Entry 5GXQ (X-ray diffraction, 2.85 A resolution); this record covers chains H and J of the 10 polymer chains in the assembly.

== Chain H ==
Name: Histone H2B type 1-J
From: Homo sapiens
UniProtKB: P06899 (H2B1J_HUMAN); residues 0-125 here correspond to UniProt positions 1-126 (UniProt number = residue number + 1)
Sequence (129 residues; each row starts with the number of its first residue; numbers below 1 keep their minus sign (Gly-3 is residue -3)):
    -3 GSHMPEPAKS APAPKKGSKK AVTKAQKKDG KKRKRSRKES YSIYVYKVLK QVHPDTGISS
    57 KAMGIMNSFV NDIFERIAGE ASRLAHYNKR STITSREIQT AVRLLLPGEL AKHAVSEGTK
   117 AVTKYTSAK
Unresolved in the structure: -3 to 32, 125
Differences from the reference sequence: expression tag (-3 to -1)
Swiss-Prot annotation at these positions:
  - modified residue: Pro1 (N-acetylproline), Glu2 (ADP-ribosyl glutamic acid), Lys5 (N6-(2-hydroxyisobutyryl)lysine), Ser6 (ADP-ribosylserine), Lys11 (N6-(beta-hydroxybutyryl)lysine), Lys12 (N6-(2-hydroxyisobutyryl)lysine), Ser14 (Phosphoserine), Lys15 (N6-acetyllysine), Lys16 (N6-(beta-hydroxybutyryl)lysine), Lys20 (N6-(2-hydroxyisobutyryl)lysine), Lys23 (N6-(2-hydroxyisobutyryl)lysine), Lys24 (N6-(2-hydroxyisobutyryl)lysine), Lys34 (N6-(2-hydroxyisobutyryl)lysine), Glu35 (PolyADP-ribosyl glutamic acid), Ser36 (Phosphoserine), Lys43 (N6-(2-hydroxyisobutyryl)lysine), Lys46 (N6-(2-hydroxyisobutyryl)lysine), Lys57 (N6,N6-dimethyllysine), Arg79 (Dimethylated arginine), Lys85 (N6,N6,N6-trimethyllysine) and 6 more in UniProt
  - glycosylation: Ser112 (O-linked (GlcNAc) serine)
  - cross-link (Glycyl lysine isopeptide (Lys-Gly)): Lys5 (interchain with G-Cter in SUMO2), Lys20 (interchain with G-Cter in SUMO2), Lys34 (interchain with G-Cter in ubiquitin), Lys120 (interchain with G-Cter in ubiquitin)

== Chain J ==
Molecule: 146-nt DNA strand
From: Homo sapiens
Sequence (146 nucleotides; numbered 147 to 292; the number before each row is that of its first residue):
   147 ATCAATATCC ACCTGCAGAT TCTACCAAAA GTGTATTTGG AAACTGCTCC ATCAAAAGGC
   207 ATGTTCAGCT GAATTCAGCT GAACATGCCT TTTGATGGAG CAGTTTCCAA ATACACTTTT
   267 GGTAGAATCT GCAGGTGGAT ATTGAT

== Interface between chain H and chain J ==
Residue-residue contacts (13):
  Arg33(H) with DT250(J), salt bridge to the phosphate
  Tyr42(H) with DT167(J), phosphate contact; DC168(J), phosphate contact
  Gly53(H) with DT167(J), phosphate contact
  Ile54(H) with DT167(J), phosphate contact
  Ser55(H) with DT166(J), phosphate contact
  Ser56(H) with DT166(J), hydrogen bond to the phosphate
  Arg86(H) with DG186(J), sugar contact; DA187(J), salt bridge to the phosphate
  Ser87(H) with DG185(J), sugar contact; DG186(J), hydrogen bond to the phosphate
  Thr88(H) with DG185(J), phosphate contact; DG186(J), hydrogen bond to the phosphate
Other interface residues (no listed pair), chain H (11 interface residues in all): Lys57, Lys85

== Overview ==
The interface between chain H and chain J involves 11 residues on one side and 7 on the other, with 3 hydrogen
bonds and 2 salt bridges. Polar pairs include Ser56(H)-DT166(J), Ser87(H)-DG186(J) and Thr88(H)-DG186(J).
Here chain H is Histone H2B type 1-J and chain J is a 146-nt DNA strand, both from Homo sapiens. Entry 5GXQ
(The crystal structure of the nucleosome containing H3.6) was determined by X-ray diffraction (same
publication as 5X7X).
